Entry 7AFI (electron microscopy, 3.53 A resolution); this record covers chains A and D of the 13 polymer chains in the assembly.

== Chain A ==
Molecule: 16SrRNA
Source organism: Escherichia coli
Sequence (1541 nucleotides; numbered 1 to 1542; 1 number in that range is skipped by the numbering (no residue carries it; nothing is unmodelled there); the number before each row is that of its first residue):
     1 AAAUUGAAGA GUUUGAUCAU GGCUCAGAUU GAACGCUGGC GGCAGGCCUA ACACAUGCAA
    61 GUCGAACGGU AACAGGAAGA AGCUUGCUUC UUUGCUGACG AGUGGCGGAC GGGUGAGUAA
   121 UGUCUGGGAA ACUGCCUGAU GGAGGGGGAU AACUACUGGA AACGGUAGCU AAUACCGCAU
   181 AACGUCGCAA GACCAAAGAG GGGGACCUUC GGGCCUCUUG CCAUCGGAUG UGCCCAGAUG
   241 GGAUUAGCUA GUAGGUGGGG UAACGGCUCA CCUAGGCGAC GAUCCCUAGC UGGUCUGAGA
   301 GGAUGACCAG CCACACUGGA ACUGAGACAC GGUCCAGACU CCUACGGGAG GCAGCAGUGG
   361 GGAAUAUUGC ACAAUGGGCG CAAGCCUGAU GCAGCCAUGC CGCGUGUAUG AAGAAGGCCU
   421 UCGGGUUGUA AAGUACUUUC AGCGGGGAGG AAGGGAGUAA AGUUAAUACC UUUGCUCAUU
   481 GACGUUACCC GCAGAAGAAG CACCGGCUAA CUCCGUGCCA GCAGCCXCGG UAAUACGGAG
   541 GGUGCAAGCG UUAAUCGGAA UUACUGGGCG UAAAGCGCAC GCAGGCGGUU UGUUAAGUCA
   601 GAUGUGAAAU CCCCGGGCUC AACCUGGGAA CUGCAUCUGA UACUGGCAAG CUUGAGUCUC
   661 GUAGAGGGGG GUAGAAUUCC AGGUGUAGCG GUGAAAUGCG UAGAGAUCUG GAGGAAUACC
   721 GGUGGCGAAG GCGGCCCCCU GGACGAAGAC UGACGCUCAG GUGCGAAAGC GUGGGGAGCA
   781 AACAGGAUUA GAUACCCUGG UAGUCCACGC CGUAAACGAU GUCGACUUGG AGGUUGUGCC
   841 CUUGAGGCGU GGCUUCCGGA GCUAACGCGU UAAGUCGACC GCCUGGGGAG UACGGCCGCA
   901 AGGUUAAAAC UCAAAUGAAU UGACGGGGGC
   932 CCGCACAAGC GGUGGAGCAU GUGGUUUAAU UCGAUGXAAC GCGAAGAACC UUACCUGGUC
   992 UUGACAUCCA CGGAAGUUUU CAGAGAUGAG AAUGUGCCUU CGGGAACCGU GAGACAGGUG
  1052 CUGCAUGGCU GUCGUCAGCU CGUGUUGUGA AAUGUUGGGU UAAGUCCCGC AACGAGCGCA
  1112 ACCCUUAUCC UUUGUUGCCA GCGGUCCGGC CGGGAACUCA AAGGAGACUG CCAGUGAUAA
  1172 ACUGGAGGAA GGUGGGGAUG ACGUCAAGUC AUCAUGGCCC UUACGACCAG GGCUACACAC
  1232 GUGCUACAAU GGCGCAUACA AAGAGAAGCG ACCUCGCGAG AGCAAGCGGA CCUCAUAAAG
  1292 UGCGUCGUAG UCCGGAUUGG AGUCUGCAAC UCGACUCCAU GAAGUCGGAA UCGCUAGUAA
  1352 UCGUGGAUCA GAAUGCCACG GUGAAUACGU UCCCGGCCUU GAACACACCG CCCGUXACAC
  1412 CAUGGGAGUG GGUUGCAAAA GAAGUAGGUA GCUUAACCUU CGGGAGGGCG CUUACCACUU
  1472 UGUGAUUCAU GACUGGGGUG AAGUCGUAAC AAGGUAACCG UAGGGGAACC UGCGGUUGGA
  1532 UCACCUCCUU A
Not modelled in the structure: 932-1386, 1401-1408, 1492-1501, 1541-1542
Modified residues: PSU (pseudouridine-5'-monophosphate) at position 516, G7M (N7-methyl-guanosine-5'-monophosphate) at position 527, 2MG (2N-methylguanosine-5'-monophosphate) at position 967, 5MC (5-methylcytidine-5'-monophosphate) at position 968, 2MG (2N-methylguanosine-5'-monophosphate) at position 1208, 4OC (4n,o2'-methylcytidine-5'-monophosphate) at position 1402, 5MC (5-methylcytidine-5'-monophosphate) at position 1407, UR3 (3-methyluridine-5'-monophoshate) at position 1498, 2MG (2N-methylguanosine-5'-monophosphate) at position 1516, MA6 (6N-dimethyladenosine-5'-monophoshate) at position 1518, MA6 (6N-dimethyladenosine-5'-monophoshate) at position 1519
Bound ions: Mg2+ site 1 near G21 (its only coordinating residue here); Mg2+ site 2 near G41 (its only coordinating residue here); Mg2+ site 3: C48, G115; Mg2+ site 4 near A53 (its only coordinating residue here); Mg2+ site 5 near U56 (its only coordinating residue here); Mg2+ site 6: A59, U387; Mg2+ site 7: A109, G331; Mg2+ site 8 near G111 (its only coordinating residue here); Mg2+ site 9 near G113 (its only coordinating residue here); Mg2+ site 10: A116, G117, G289; Mg2+ site 11: G145, A197; Mg2+ site 12: A174, C175; 19 more Mg2+ sites not listed

== Chain D ==
Protein: 30S ribosomal protein S4
Source organism: Escherichia coli
UniProtKB: C3SR62 (C3SR62_ECOLX); residue numbers follow UniProt; this construct covers 1-206
Amino-acid sequence (206 residues; each row starts with the number of its first residue):
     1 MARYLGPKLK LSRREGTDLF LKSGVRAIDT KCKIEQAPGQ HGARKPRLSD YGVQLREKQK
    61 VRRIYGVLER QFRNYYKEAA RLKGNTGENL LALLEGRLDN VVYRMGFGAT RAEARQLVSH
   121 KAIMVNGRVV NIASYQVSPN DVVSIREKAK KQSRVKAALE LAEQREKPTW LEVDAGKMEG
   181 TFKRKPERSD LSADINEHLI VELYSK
Not modelled in the structure: 1

== Chain A / chain D interface ==
Contacting residue pairs (116):
  A2(A) with Lys83(D), hydrogen bond to the sugar
  U4(A) with Arg81(D), base contact
  A8(A) with Gln54(D), base contact; Glu202(D), hydrogen bond to the base; Lys206(D), base contact
  C400(A) with Arg70(D), salt bridge to the phosphate
  C401(A) with Arg70(D), salt bridge to the phosphate; Asn74(D), hydrogen bond to the phosphate
  G402(A) with Gln71(D), hydrogen bond to the phosphate; Ile132(D), phosphate contact; Ser134(D), hydrogen bond to the phosphate
  C403(A) with Ala2(D), base contact; Gln71(D), phosphate contact; Ile132(D), phosphate contact; Ser134(D), hydrogen bond to the phosphate
  G404(A) with Ala2(D), hydrogen bond to the base; Arg115(D), salt bridge to the phosphate; Ser119(D), sugar contact
  U405(A) with Ala2(D), hydrogen bond to the base; Arg3(D), salt bridge to the phosphate; Leu5(D), base contact
  G406(A) with Arg3(D), hydrogen bond to the phosphate; Leu5(D), phosphate contact; Gln116(D), hydrogen bond to the base; Arg154(D), base contact
  U407(A) with Arg3(D), salt bridge to the phosphate; Leu5(D), phosphate contact; Lys8(D), salt bridge to the phosphate; Glu113(D), sugar contact; Gln116(D), hydrogen bond to the sugar; Arg154(D), base contact
  A408(A) with Lys8(D), salt bridge to the phosphate; Ser23(D), hydrogen bond to the phosphate; Thr110(D), phosphate contact; Glu113(D), sugar contact
  U409(A) with Lys22(D), phosphate contact; Ser23(D), hydrogen bond to the phosphate
  G410(A) with Lys22(D), base contact; Arg26(D), salt bridge to the phosphate; Lys31(D), salt bridge to the phosphate
  A411(A) with Arg26(D), salt bridge to the phosphate; Lys31(D), salt bridge to the phosphate
  G413(A) with Lys31(D), base contact
  C419(A) with Gln40(D), hydrogen bond to the sugar
  G425(A) with Lys33(D), phosphate contact
  U426(A) with Lys33(D), salt bridge to the phosphate; Gln36(D), hydrogen bond to the phosphate; Gly39(D), hydrogen bond to the phosphate; Gln40(D), sugar contact
  U427(A) with Arg13(D), salt bridge to the phosphate; Pro38(D), phosphate contact; Gly39(D), hydrogen bond to the phosphate
  G428(A) with Pro7(D), phosphate contact; Lys10(D), salt bridge to the phosphate
  U429(A) with Lys22(D), hydrogen bond to the phosphate; Lys31(D), sugar contact; Cys32(D), phosphate contact
  A430(A) with Pro7(D), phosphate contact; Lys8(D), hydrogen bond to the phosphate; Leu9(D), hydrogen bond to the phosphate; Lys22(D), salt bridge to the phosphate
  C436(A) with Arg154(D), hydrogen bond to the sugar
  U437(A) with Gln116(D), base contact; His120(D), hydrogen bond to the sugar; Gln152(D), hydrogen bond to the phosphate; Arg154(D), hydrogen bond to the sugar
  U438(A) with His120(D), sugar contact; Gln152(D), phosphate contact
  U439(A) with Ser119(D), hydrogen bond to the sugar; His120(D), sugar contact; Lys121(D), phosphate contact; Asn131(D), sugar contact
  C440(A) with Lys121(D), phosphate contact
  C490(A) with Arg146(D), salt bridge to the phosphate
  G491(A) with Lys148(D), salt bridge to the phosphate
  A495(A) with His120(D), base contact
  A499(A) with Ala2(D), base contact
  U508(A) with Tyr51(D), sugar contact
  A509(A) with Ser49(D), hydrogen bond to the phosphate; Tyr51(D), sugar contact; Leu55(D), sugar contact
  A510(A) with Arg14(D), sugar contact
  C511(A) with His41(D), hydrogen bond to the base; Arg44(D), hydrogen bond to the phosphate
  U512(A) with His41(D), hydrogen bond to the sugar; Arg44(D), salt bridge to the phosphate
  G540(A) with His41(D), base contact
  G541(A) with Gly39(D), sugar contact
  G542(A) with Lys10(D), salt bridge to the phosphate; Arg14(D), hydrogen bond to the phosphate; Pro38(D), sugar contact
  U543(A) with Arg14(D), salt bridge to the phosphate; Arg56(D), phosphate contact
  G544(A) with Arg56(D), salt bridge to the phosphate; Gln59(D), hydrogen bond to the phosphate; Arg63(D), salt bridge to the phosphate
  C545(A) with Lys58(D), salt bridge to the phosphate; Gln59(D), hydrogen bond to the phosphate; Arg62(D), salt bridge to the phosphate; Glu69(D), sugar contact
  A546(A) with Leu68(D), phosphate contact; Glu69(D), hydrogen bond to the phosphate; Arg70(D), hydrogen bond to the phosphate
  A547(A) with Ala2(D), phosphate contact
  C613(A) with Arg81(D), salt bridge to the phosphate; Lys83(D), phosphate contact
  C614(A) with Arg81(D), salt bridge to the phosphate
  U619(A) with Arg128(D), hydrogen bond to the sugar; Val129(D), base contact; Val130(D), base contact; Asn131(D), hydrogen bond to the base; Ile132(D), base contact
  C620(A) with Ile132(D), base contact; Tyr135(D), sugar contact
  C1539(A) with Arg47(D), salt bridge to the phosphate
  U1540(A) with Arg47(D), base contact
Interface residues without a listed pair, chain A (53 interface residues in all): U5, C489
Interface residues without a listed pair, chain D (67 interface residues in all): Tyr4, Leu21, Thr30, Gly52, Arg73, Gly84, Ala112, Ala133, Leu203

== Overview ==
Chain A and chain D form an interface of 53 and 67 residues respectively; the contacts include 36 hydrogen
bonds and 27 salt bridges. Polar pairs include A8(A)-Glu202(D), G404(A)-Ala2(D) and U405(A)-Ala2(D). C48(A)
and G115(A) form the Mg2+ site 3.
Here chain A is 16SrRNA and chain D is 30S ribosomal protein S4, both from Escherichia coli. Entry 7AFI
(Bacterial 30S ribosomal subunit assembly complex state C (body domain)) was determined by electron microscopy
(same publication as 7AF3, 7AF5, 7AF8, 7AFA, 7AFD, 7AFH and 17 further entries).
